Entry 3PR0 (X-ray diffraction, 2.20 A resolution); this record covers chains A and B.

== Chain A (and B) ==
Molecule: Fatty Acid Amide Hydrolase 1
From: Rattus norvegicus
Notes: EC 3.5.1.4; fragment: deltaTM-FAAH; chain B of this document is another copy of the same molecule, construct and numbering; everything in this record applies to it too
UniProt: P97612 (FAAH1_RAT); residue numbers follow UniProt; this construct covers 30-579
Sequence (573 residues; each row starts with the number of its first residue):
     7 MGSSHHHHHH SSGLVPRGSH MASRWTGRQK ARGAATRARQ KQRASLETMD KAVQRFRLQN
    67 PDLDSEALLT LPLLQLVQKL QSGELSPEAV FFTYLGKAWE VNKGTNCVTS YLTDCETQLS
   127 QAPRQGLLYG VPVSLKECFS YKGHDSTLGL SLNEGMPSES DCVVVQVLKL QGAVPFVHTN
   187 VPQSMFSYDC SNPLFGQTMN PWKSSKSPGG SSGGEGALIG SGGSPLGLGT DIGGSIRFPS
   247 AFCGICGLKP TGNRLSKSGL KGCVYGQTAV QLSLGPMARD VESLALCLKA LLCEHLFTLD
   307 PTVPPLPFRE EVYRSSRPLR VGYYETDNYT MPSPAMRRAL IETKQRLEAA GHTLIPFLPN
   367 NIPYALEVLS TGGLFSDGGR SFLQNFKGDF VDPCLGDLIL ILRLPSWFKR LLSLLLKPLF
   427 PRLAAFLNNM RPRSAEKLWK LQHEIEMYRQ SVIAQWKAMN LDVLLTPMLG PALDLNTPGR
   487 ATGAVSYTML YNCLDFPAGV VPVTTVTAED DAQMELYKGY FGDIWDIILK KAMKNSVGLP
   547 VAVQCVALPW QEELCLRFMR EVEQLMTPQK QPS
Disordered / not traced: 7-32, 578-579 (chain B: 7-30, 579)
Construct notes: expression tag (7-29); engineered mutation Phe192 (Leu in P97612), Tyr194 (Phe in P97612), Thr377 (Ala in P97612), Asn435 (Ser in P97612), Val491 (Ile in P97612), Met495 (Val in P97612)
Glycans and other covalent adducts: compound JG2 linked to Ser241
Residues lining bound ligands: JG2 (7-phenyl-1-[5-(pyridin-2-yl)-1,3,4-oxadiazol-2-yl]heptane-1,1-diol): Lys142, Met191, Phe192, Ser193, Tyr194, Gly216, Ser217, Thr236, Asp237, Ile238, Gly239, Gly240, Phe244, Cys269, Val270, Leu278, Thr377, Leu380, Phe381, Leu404, Phe432, Thr488, Val491, Met495
Curated features (UniProtKB/Swiss-Prot):
  - active site: Lys142 (Charge relay system), Ser217 (Charge relay system), Ser241 (Acyl-ester intermediate)
  - binding site (substrate): Met191, Ser217, Ile238 to Ser241
  - modified residue: Ser241 (Phosphoserine)
  - mutagenesis: Lys142 (K142A: Lowers activity 40000-fold. Lowers activity 70000-fold; when associated with A-217), Ser217 (S217A: Lowers activity 3000-fold. Lowers activity 70000-fold; when associated with A-142)
From the paper describing this entry:
  - catalytic residues: Ile238, Gly239, Gly240, Ser241
  - binding site for JG2: Phe192, Ser217, Thr236, Ile238, Gly239, Gly240, Ser241, Phe381, Phe432, Met495
  - catalytic residues: Lys142, Ser217 (citing earlier work)

== Chain A / chain B interface ==
Pairs across the interface (77; chain A residue first):
  Val270(A) with Trp445(B), hydrophobic
  Tyr271(A) with Trp445(B); His449(B)
  Gly272(A) with Trp445(B); Gln448(B), hydrogen bond (backbone-side chain); His449(B)
  Gln273(A) with Trp445(B)
  Thr274(A) with Thr274(B); Gln448(B), hydrogen bond
  Thr304(A) with Lys463(B)
  Asp306(A) with Gln456(B), hydrogen bond
  Pro307(A) with Ile459(B); Leu554(B), hydrophobic; Pro555(B); Trp556(B)
  Thr308(A) with Arg455(B); Gln456(B); Ile459(B); Trp556(B), hydrogen bond (backbone-side chain)
  Val309(A) with Trp556(B)
  Pro310(A) with Pro310(B), hydrophobic; Trp556(B)
  Pro311(A) with Leu312(B); Trp556(B)
  Leu312(A) with Pro310(B), hydrophobic; Pro311(B); Leu312(B), hydrophobic
  Gly379(A) with Trp445(B)
  Leu380(A) with Trp445(B)
  Ser382(A) with Ala441(B); Trp445(B)
  Asp383(A) with Glu442(B); Trp445(B)
  Arg386(A) with Glu442(B), salt bridge
  Ser387(A) with Glu442(B); Trp445(B)
  Arg439(A) with Ser440(B); Ala441(B), hydrogen bond (backbone-backbone)
  Ser440(A) with Arg439(B); Ala441(B)
  Ala441(A) with Ser382(B); Arg439(B), hydrogen bond (backbone-backbone); Ser440(B); Ala441(B); Leu444(B), hydrophobic
  Glu442(A) with Asp383(B); Arg386(B), salt bridge; Ser387(B)
  Leu444(A) with Ala441(B), hydrophobic; Leu444(B), hydrophobic; Trp445(B)
  Trp445(A) with Val270(B), hydrophobic; Tyr271(B); Gly272(B); Gln273(B); Gly379(B); Leu380(B); Ser382(B); Asp383(B); Ser387(B); Leu444(B)
  Gln448(A) with Gly272(B), hydrogen bond (side chain-backbone); Thr274(B), hydrogen bond
  His449(A) with Tyr271(B); Gly272(B)
  Arg455(A) with Thr308(B)
  Gln456(A) with Asp306(B), hydrogen bond; Thr308(B)
  Ile459(A) with Pro307(B), hydrophobic; Thr308(B)
  Lys463(A) with Thr304(B), hydrogen bond (side chain-backbone)
  Pro555(A) with Pro307(B)
  Trp556(A) with Pro307(B); Thr308(B), hydrogen bond (side chain-backbone); Val309(B); Pro310(B); Pro311(B)
Other interface residues (no listed pair), chain A (37 interface residues in all): Ser264, Arg315, Phe381, Leu554
Other interface residues (no listed pair), chain B (38 interface residues in all): Ser264, Arg315, Phe381, Gln557

== Summary ==
37 residues of chain A and 38 residues of chain B are in contact; the contacts include 11 hydrogen bonds and 2
salt bridges. Polar pairs include Arg386(A)-Glu442(B), Gly272(A)-Gln448(B) and Thr274(A)-Gln448(B). From the
paper: catalytic residues Ile238(A), Gly239(A) and Gly240(A) among others; a binding site for JG2 at
Phe192(A), Ser217(A) and Thr236(A) among others.
Both chains are Fatty Acid Amide Hydrolase 1 (Rattus norvegicus). Entry 3PR0 (Crystal Structure of a
Covalently Bound alpha-Ketoheterocycle Inhibitor (Phenhexyl/Oxadiazole/Pyridine) to a Humanized Variant of
Fatty Acid ...) was determined by X-ray diffraction, deposited together with 3PPM.
